Entry 7VAW (electron microscopy, 2.70 A resolution); this record covers chains F and G of the 12 polymer chains in the assembly.

Chain F:
Protein: V-type ATP synthase beta chain
Organism: Thermus thermophilus HB8
UniProtKB: Q56404 (VATB_THET8); residue numbers follow UniProt; this construct covers 1-478
Amino-acid sequence (478 residues; each row starts with the number of its first residue):
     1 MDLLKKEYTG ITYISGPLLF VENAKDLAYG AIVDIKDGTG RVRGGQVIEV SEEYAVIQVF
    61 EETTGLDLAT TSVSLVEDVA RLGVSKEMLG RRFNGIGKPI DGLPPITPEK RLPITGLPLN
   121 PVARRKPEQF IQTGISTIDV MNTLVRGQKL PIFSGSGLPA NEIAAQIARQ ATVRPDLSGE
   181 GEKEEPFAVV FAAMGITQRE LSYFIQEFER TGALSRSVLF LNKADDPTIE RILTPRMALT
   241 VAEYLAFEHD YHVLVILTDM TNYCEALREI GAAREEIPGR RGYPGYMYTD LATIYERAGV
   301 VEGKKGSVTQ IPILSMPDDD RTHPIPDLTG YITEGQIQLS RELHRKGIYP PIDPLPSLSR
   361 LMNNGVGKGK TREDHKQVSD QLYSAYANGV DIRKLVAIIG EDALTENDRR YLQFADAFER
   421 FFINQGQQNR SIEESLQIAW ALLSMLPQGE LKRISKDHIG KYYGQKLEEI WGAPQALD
Disordered / not traced: 1, 473-478
Ligand contacts: ADP (adenosine-5'-diphosphate): Leu358, Ser359, Arg360, Asn363

Chain G:
Protein: V-type ATP synthase subunit D
Organism: Thermus thermophilus HB8
UniProtKB: O87880 (VATD_THET8); residue numbers follow UniProt; this construct covers 1-223
Amino-acid sequence (223 residues; each row starts with the number of its first residue):
     1 MSQVSPTRMN LLQRRGQLRL AQKGVDLLKK KRDALVAEFF GLVREAMEAR KALDQAAKEA
    61 YAALLLAQAF DGPEVVAGAA LGVPPLEGVE AEVENVWGSK VPRLKATFPD GALLSPVGTP
   121 AYTLEASRAF RRYAEALIRV ANTETRLKKI GEEIKKTTRR VNALEQVVIP GIRAQIRFIQ
   181 QVLEQRERED TFRLKRIKGK IEAREAEEEG GRPNPQVEIG AGL
Disordered / not traced: 1-3, 210-223

Interface between chain F and chain G:
Residue-residue contacts - 7 pairs, chain F then chain G:
  Glu275(F) with Arg196(G), salt bridge; Lys200(G), salt bridge
  Pro278(F) with Arg193(G)
  Arg281(F) with Arg186(G)
  Asp320(F) with Ser5(G), hydrogen bond
  Thr322(F) with Ser5(G)
  Ile398(F) with Arg160(G)
Other interface residues (no listed pair), chain F (7 interface residues in all): Ile277
Other interface residues (no listed pair), chain G (7 interface residues in all): Ile197

Summary:
Chain F and chain G each contribute 7 residues to their interface, with 1 hydrogen bond and 2 salt bridges.
Polar contacts include Glu275(F)-Arg196(G), Glu275(F)-Lys200(G) and Asp320(F)-Ser5(G). Ligands of chain F:
ADP.
Here chain F is V-type ATP synthase beta chain and chain G is V-type ATP synthase subunit D, both from Thermus
thermophilus HB8. Entry 7VAW (V1EG domain of V/A-ATPase from Thermus thermophilus at saturated ATP-gamma-S
condition, state1-1) was determined by electron microscopy, deposited together with 7VAI, 7VAJ, 7VAK, 7VAL,
7VAM, 7VAN and 11 further entries.
